PDB entry 4UNB | X-ray diffraction, 2.55 A resolution | chains G and I of the 5 polymer chains in the assembly

== Chain G ==
Protein: Homing endonuclease I-dmoi
From: Desulfurococcus mobilis
Notes: EC 3.1.-.-
Reference sequence: P21505 (DMO1_DESMO); residues 2-188 here = UniProt positions 2-188
Amino-acid sequence (199 residues; numbered 1 to 199; the number before each row is that of its first residue):
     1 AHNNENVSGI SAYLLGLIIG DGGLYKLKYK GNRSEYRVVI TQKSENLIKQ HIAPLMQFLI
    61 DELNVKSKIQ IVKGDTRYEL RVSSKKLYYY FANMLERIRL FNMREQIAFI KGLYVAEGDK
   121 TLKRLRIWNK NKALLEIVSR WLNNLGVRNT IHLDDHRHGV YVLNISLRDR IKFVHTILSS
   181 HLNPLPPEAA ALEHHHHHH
Unresolved in the structure: 1-4, 180-199
Sequence notes: expression tag (1, 189-199)
Ion coordination: Mn2+ site 1: Gly-20, Glu-117 (shared with DC15(I) of chain I; 1 residue of chain N); Mn2+ site 2: Asp-21, Ala-116 (shared with 1 residue of chain H; 1 residue of chain O); Mn2+ site 3: Asp-21, Glu-117 (shared with 1 residue of chain H; DC15(I) of chain I; 1 residue of chain N; 1 residue of chain O)
Swiss-Prot annotation at these positions:
  - active site: Asp-21, Glu-117

== Chain I ==
Molecule: 15-nt DNA strand
Sequence (15 nucleotides; row label = number of the first residue in the row):
     1 CGCGCCGGAA CTTAC
Ion coordination: Mn2+ site 1: DC15 (shared with Gly-20(G), Glu-117(G) of chain G; 1 residue of chain N)

== Interface between chain G and chain I ==
Pairs across the interface - 38 pairs, chain G then chain I:
  Tyr-29(G) / DC6(I)  base contact
  Asn-32(G) / DC3(I)  base contact
  Arg-33(G) / DC3(I)  base contact
  Arg-33(G) / DG4(I)  base contact
  Ser-34(G) / DC3(I)  sugar contact
  Ser-34(G) / DG4(I)  hydrogen bond to the phosphate
  Ser-34(G) / DC5(I)  hydrogen bond to the base
  Glu-35(G) / DC5(I)  base contact
  Glu-35(G) / DC6(I)  hydrogen bond to the base
  Tyr-36(G) / DG4(I)  hydrogen bond to the phosphate
  Arg-37(G) / DG7(I)  hydrogen bond to the base
  Arg-37(G) / DG8(I)  hydrogen bond to the base
  Ser-67(G) / DC5(I)  sugar contact
  Ser-67(G) / DC6(I)  phosphate contact
  Lys-68(G) / DC6(I)  hydrogen bond to the phosphate
  Lys-68(G) / DG7(I)  salt bridge to the phosphate
  Gln-70(G) / DC6(I)  sugar contact
  Gln-70(G) / DG7(I)  base contact
  Arg-77(G) / DA10(I)  base contact
  Glu-79(G) / DA9(I)  hydrogen bond to the base
  Arg-81(G) / DG7(I)  hydrogen bond to the base
  Arg-81(G) / DG8(I)  hydrogen bond to the base
  Arg-81(G) / DA9(I)  base contact
  Ser-83(G) / DC5(I)  sugar contact
  Ser-84(G) / DC5(I)  phosphate contact
  Lys-85(G) / DG4(I)  salt bridge to the phosphate
  Lys-85(G) / DC5(I)  hydrogen bond to the phosphate
  Glu-117(G) / DC15(I)  phosphate contact
  Trp-128(G) / DC15(I)  sugar contact
  Asn-129(G) / DC15(I)  hydrogen bond to the phosphate
  Lys-130(G) / DA14(I)  salt bridge to the phosphate
  Lys-130(G) / DC15(I)  hydrogen bond to the phosphate
  Asp-155(G) / DC15(I)  hydrogen bond to the base
  Arg-157(G) / DC15(I)  base contact
  His-158(G) / DT13(I)  phosphate contact
  His-158(G) / DA14(I)  hydrogen bond to the base
  Val-160(G) / DA14(I)  sugar contact
  Val-160(G) / DC15(I)  base contact
Also at the interface, not in a pair above, chain G (28 interface residues in all): Gly-20, Lys-28, Lys-66, Val-72
Also at the interface, not in a pair above, chain I (12 interface residues in all): DG2

== Overview ==
The interface between chain G and chain I involves 28 residues on one side and 12 on the other, with 15
hydrogen bonds and 3 salt bridges. Polar contacts include Ser-34(G)/DC5(I), Glu-35(G)/DC6(I) and
Arg-37(G)/DG7(I). From UniProt: active-site residues Asp-21(G) and Glu-117(G) on chain G.
Here chain G is Homing endonuclease I-dmoi (Desulfurococcus mobilis) and chain I is a 15-nt DNA strand. Entry
4UNB (The crystal structure of I-dmoi in complex with its target DNA at 6 days incubation in ...) was
determined by X-ray diffraction (same publication as 4D6N, 4D6O, 4UN7, 4UN8, 4UN9, 4UNA, 4UNC and 4UT0).
